6HW8 - chains S and T of the 28 polymer chains in the assembly; structure by X-ray diffraction, 2.80 A resolution.

[Chain S]
Protein: Proteasome subunit alpha type-6
From: Saccharomyces cerevisiae (strain ATCC 204508 / S288c)
Notes: EC 3.4.25.1
Reference sequence: P40302 (PSA6_YEAST); residues 0-233 here correspond to UniProt positions 1-234 (UniProt number = residue number + 1)
Amino-acid sequence (234 residues; each row starts with the number of its first residue; numbering starts at 0):
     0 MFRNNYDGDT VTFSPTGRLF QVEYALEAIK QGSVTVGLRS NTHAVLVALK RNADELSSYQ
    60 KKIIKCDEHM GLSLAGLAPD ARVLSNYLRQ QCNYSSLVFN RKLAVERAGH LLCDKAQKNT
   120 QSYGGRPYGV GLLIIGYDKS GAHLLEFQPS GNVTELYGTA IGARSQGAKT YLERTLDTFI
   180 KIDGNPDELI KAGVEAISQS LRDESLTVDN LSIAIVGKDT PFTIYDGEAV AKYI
Unresolved in the structure: 0-2
Curated features (UniProtKB/Swiss-Prot):
  - modified residue: Ser13 (Phosphoserine)
  - cross-link: Lys190 (Glycyl lysine isopeptide (Lys-Gly) (interchain with G-Cter in ubiquitin))

[Chain T]
Protein: Probable proteasome subunit alpha type-7
From: Saccharomyces cerevisiae (strain ATCC 204508 / S288c)
Notes: EC 3.4.25.1
Reference sequence: P21242 (PSA7_YEAST); residues -3 to 284 here correspond to UniProt positions 1-288 (UniProt number = residue number + 4)
Amino-acid sequence (288 residues; row label = number of the first residue in the row; numbers below 1 keep their minus sign (Met-3 is residue -3)):
    -3 MTSIGTGYDL SNSVFSPDGR NFQVEYAVKA VENGTTSIGI KCNDGVVFAV EKLITSKLLV
    57 PQKNVKIQVV DRHIGCVYSG LIPDGRHLVN RGREEAASFK KLYKTPIPIP AFADRLGQYV
   117 QAHTLYNSVR PFGVSTIFGG VDKNGAHLYM LEPSGSYWGY KGAATGKGRQ SAKAELEKLV
   177 DHHPEGLSAR EAVKQAAKII YLAHEDNKEK DFELEISWCS LSETNGLHKF VKGDLLQEAI
   237 DFAQKEINGD DDEDEDDSDN VMSSDDENAP VATNANATTD QEGDIHLE
Unresolved in the structure: -3 to 1, 245-284
Curated features (UniProtKB/Swiss-Prot):
  - modified residue: Thr-2 (N-acetylthreonine)

[How chain S and chain T interact]
Pairs across the interface (63):
  Asn4(S) with Leu6(T)
  Tyr5(S) with Asp5(T), hydrogen bond; Leu6(T), hydrophobic
  Thr9(S) with Arg126(T)
  Val10(S) with Gln19(T), hydrogen bond (backbone-side chain); Asn123(T); Ser124(T); Val125(T); Arg126(T)
  Thr11(S) with Leu6(T); Gln19(T)
  Phe12(S) with Gln19(T), hydrogen bond (backbone-side chain); Tyr22(T); Ala23(T), hydrophobic; Arg126(T); Pro127(T)
  Ser13(S) with Tyr22(T)
  Pro14(S) with Tyr22(T), hydrophobic; Lys25(T)
  Thr15(S) with Lys25(T)
  Gly16(S) with Tyr22(T); Lys25(T); Ala26(T)
  Leu18(S) with Leu77(T), hydrophobic; Arg126(T)
  His109(S) with Arg82(T)
  Cys112(S) with Arg82(T)
  Asp113(S) with Arg82(T), salt bridge; Asn86(T)
  Gln116(S) with Pro79(T); Asp80(T); His83(T), hydrogen bond; Arg126(T)
  Thr119(S) with Arg126(T), hydrogen bond (backbone-side chain)
  Gln120(S) with His119(T); Val125(T); Arg126(T), hydrogen bond (backbone-backbone); Pro127(T); Phe128(T)
  Ser121(S) with Ser124(T)
  Tyr122(S) with Ser124(T), hydrogen bond (backbone-backbone)
  Ser149(S) with Pro79(T)
  Gly150(S) with Pro79(T)
  Asn151(S) with Ile78(T); Pro79(T)
  Thr153(S) with Leu55(T); Asn60(T)
  Glu154(S) with Val56(T); Lys59(T); Asn60(T), hydrogen bond (backbone-side chain)
  Leu155(S) with Leu54(T); Leu55(T), hydrophobic; Val56(T)
  Tyr156(S) with Leu54(T), hydrogen bond (backbone-backbone); Leu55(T); Val56(T); Pro57(T)
  Gly157(S) with Leu54(T)
  Lys168(S) with Leu54(T)
  Leu171(S) with Leu54(T)
  Glu172(S) with Ser52(T), hydrogen bond; Lys53(T), hydrogen bond (side chain-backbone)
  Leu175(S) with Lys53(T)
Also at the interface, not in a pair above, chain S (37 interface residues in all): Arg38, Glu105, Lys117, Ser139, His142, Val152
Also at the interface, not in a pair above, chain T (30 interface residues in all): Gly129

[Overview]
37 residues of chain S and 30 residues of chain T are in contact; the contacts include 11 hydrogen bonds and 1
salt bridge. Among the polar pairs are Asp113(S)-Arg82(T), Tyr5(S)-Asp5(T) and Val10(S)-Gln19(T).
Chain S is Proteasome subunit alpha type-6 and chain T is Probable proteasome subunit alpha type-7, both from
Saccharomyces cerevisiae (strain ATCC 204508 / S288c); the structure, Yeast 20S proteasome in complex with 39,
was determined by X-ray diffraction together with 6HTB, 6HTC, 6HTD, 6HTP, 6HTR, 6HUB and 30 further entries
from the same study.
